6G9X - chain A; structure by X-ray diffraction, 2.30 A resolution.

[Chain A]
Name: Major facilitator superfamily MFS_1
Source organism: Syntrophobacter fumaroxidans (strain DSM 10017 / MPOB)
UniProt: A0LNN5 (A0LNN5_SYNFM); residues 1-412 here = UniProt positions 1-412
Chain sequence (420 residues; each row starts with the number of its first residue):
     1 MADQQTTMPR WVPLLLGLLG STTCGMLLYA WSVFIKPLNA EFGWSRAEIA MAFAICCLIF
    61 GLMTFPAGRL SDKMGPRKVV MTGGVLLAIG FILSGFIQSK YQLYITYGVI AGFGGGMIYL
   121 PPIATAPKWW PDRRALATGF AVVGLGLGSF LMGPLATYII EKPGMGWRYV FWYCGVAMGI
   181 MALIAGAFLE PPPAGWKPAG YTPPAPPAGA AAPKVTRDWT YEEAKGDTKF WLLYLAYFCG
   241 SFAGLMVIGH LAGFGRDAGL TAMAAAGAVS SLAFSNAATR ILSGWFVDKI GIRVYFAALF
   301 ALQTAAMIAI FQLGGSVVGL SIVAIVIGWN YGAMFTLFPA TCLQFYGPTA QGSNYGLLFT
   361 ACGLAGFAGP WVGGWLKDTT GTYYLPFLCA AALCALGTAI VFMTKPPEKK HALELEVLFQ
Not modelled in the structure: 1-6, 42-44, 162-166, 201-210
Construct notes: expression tag (413-420)
Ion coordination: Hg2+ site 1 near Cys-56 (its only coordinating residue here); Hg2+ site 2: Cys-57, Gly-366; Hg2+ site 3 near Cys-362 (its only coordinating residue here); Hg2+ site 4: Cys-389 (together with nonyl beta-D-glucopyranoside)
Small-molecule neighbours: 2-sulfanylbenzoic acid (JKE): Leu-28, Tyr-119, Leu-145, Leu-245, Arg-280, Tyr-331, Phe-335, Phe-359, Cys-362
What the authors report for this chain:
  - binding site for 2-sulfanylbenzoic acid: Leu-28, Tyr-119, Leu-145, Arg-280, Tyr-331, Phe-335, Phe-359, Cys-362
  - contacts within the chain: Val-142/Arg-280 (backbone contact), His-250/Tyr-383 (hydrogen bond), Asn-276/Arg-280 (hydrogen bond)
  - mutagenesis - R280A: abolished binding to L-lactate
  - mutagenesis - F335A: increased binding to ACAC
  - mutagenesis - Y331F (Kd 1384 uM): decreased binding to TSA
  - specificity-determining residues: Tyr-331

[Overview]
Chain A binds 2-sulfanylbenzoic acid. Cys-57 and Gly-366 coordinate Hg2+ site 2. The paper reports a binding
site for 2-sulfanylbenzoic acid at Leu-28, Tyr-119 and Leu-145 among others; R280A abolishes binding to
L-lactate; 3 substitutions were tested in all.
Chain A is Major facilitator superfamily MFS_1 (Syntrophobacter fumaroxidans (strain DSM 10017 / MPOB)); the
structure, Crystal structure of a MFS transporter at 2.54 Angstroem resolution, was determined by X-ray
diffraction, deposited together with 6HCL.
